PDB entry 8EIA | X-ray diffraction, 3.60 A resolution | chains A and B of the 3 polymer chains in the assembly

== Chain A ==
Molecule: Catenin beta-1
Source organism: Homo sapiens
UniProt: P35222 (CTNB1_HUMAN); residue numbers follow UniProt; this construct covers 134-665
Chain sequence (533 residues; each row starts with the number of its first residue):
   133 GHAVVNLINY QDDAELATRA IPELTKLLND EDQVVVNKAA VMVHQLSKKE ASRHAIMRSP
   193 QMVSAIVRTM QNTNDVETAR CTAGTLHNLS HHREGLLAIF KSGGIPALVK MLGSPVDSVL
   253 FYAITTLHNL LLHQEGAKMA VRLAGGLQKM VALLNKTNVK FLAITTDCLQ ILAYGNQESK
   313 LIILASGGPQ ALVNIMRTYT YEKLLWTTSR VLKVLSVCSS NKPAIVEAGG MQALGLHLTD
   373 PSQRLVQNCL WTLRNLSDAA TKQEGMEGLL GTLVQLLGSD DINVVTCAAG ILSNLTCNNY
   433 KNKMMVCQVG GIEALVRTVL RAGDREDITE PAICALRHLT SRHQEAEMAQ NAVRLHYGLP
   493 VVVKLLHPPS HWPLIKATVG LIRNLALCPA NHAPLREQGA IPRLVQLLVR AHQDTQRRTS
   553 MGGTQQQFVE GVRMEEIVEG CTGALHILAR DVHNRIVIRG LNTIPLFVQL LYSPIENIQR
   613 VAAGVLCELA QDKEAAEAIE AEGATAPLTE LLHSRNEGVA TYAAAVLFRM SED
Disordered / not traced: 133-148, 553-559
Differences from the reference sequence: expression tag (133)
Small-molecule neighbours: N,N'-(1,4-phenylene)diacetamide (WHL): Ala-656, Ala-657, Phe-660, Glu-664
UniProt features mapped onto this chain:
  - region: Leu-156 to Leu-178 (Interaction with BCL9)
  - modified residue: Tyr-142 (Phosphotyrosine), Ser-191 (Phosphoserine), Ser-246 (Phosphoserine), Tyr-331 (Phosphotyrosine), Tyr-333 (Phosphotyrosine), Ser-552 (Phosphoserine), Thr-556 (Microbial infection: Phosphothreonine), Cys-619 (S-nitrosocysteine)
  - natural variant: Lys-292 (K292N: Found in a patient with features of osteopathia striata cranial sclerosis; uncertain significance), Leu-388 (L388P: In NEDSDV)
  - mutagenesis: Tyr-142 (Y142E: No effect on interaction with BCL9 and BCL9L), Leu-156 (L156A: Abolishes interaction with BCL9 but no effect on interaction with CDH3; when associated with A-159), Leu-159 (L159A: No effect on interaction with BCL9 and CDH3. Abolishes interaction with BCL9 but no effect on interaction with CDH3; when associated with A-156), Leu-178 (L178A: No effect on interaction with BCL9 and CDH3), Phe-253 (F253A: Abolishes or strongly reduces AXIN2 binding), His-260 (H260A: Abolishes or strongly reduces AXIN1 and AXIN2 binding. Strongly reduces phosphorylation and degradation; when associated with A-386 and A-383), Lys-292 (K292A: Abolishes or strongly reduces AXIN1 and AXIN2 binding), Lys-312 (K312E: Abolishes TCF7L2 binding), Tyr-333 (Y333F: Abolished phosphorylation by SRC and interaction with isoform M2 of PKM (PKM2)), Lys-345 (K345A: Abolishes APC binding), Trp-383 (W383A: Abolishes APC binding. Strongly reduces phosphorylation and degradation; when associated with A-260 and A-386), Arg-386 (R386A: Strongly reduces APC binding. Strongly reduces phosphorylation and degradation; when associated with A-260 and A-383), 7 further mutagenesis entries in UniProt

== Chain B ==
Molecule: E3 ubiquitin-protein ligase Mdm2
Source organism: Homo sapiens
Notes: EC 2.3.2.27; fragment: P53 binding domain
UniProt: Q00987 (MDM2_HUMAN); residue numbers follow UniProt; this construct covers 17-111
Chain sequence (95 residues; row label = number of the first residue in the row):
    17 SQIPASEQET LVRPKPLLLK LLKSVGAQKD TYTMKEVLFY LGQYIMTKRL YDEKQQHIVY
    77 CSNDLLGDLF GVPSFSVKEH RKIYTMIYRN LVVVN
Disordered / not traced: 17-25, 111
UniProt features mapped onto this chain:
  - mutagenesis: Gly-58 (G58A: No effect on its ability to induce apoptosis)

== Chain A / chain B interface ==
Contacting residue pairs (15; chain A residue first):
  Arg-582(A) with Arg-97(B)
  Val-584(A) with Arg-97(B)
  Arg-587(A) with Arg-97(B)
  Cys-619(A) with His-96(B)
  Gln-623(A) with Glu-95(B); His-96(B)
  Ala-657(A) with Lys-94(B), hydrogen bond (backbone-side chain)
  Phe-660(A) with His-73(B); Val-93(B), hydrophobic; Lys-94(B)
  Glu-664(A) with Gln-71(B), hydrogen bond (backbone-side chain); His-73(B)
  Asp-665(A) with Gln-71(B), hydrogen bond; His-73(B), salt bridge; Ile-74(B)
Also at the interface, not in a pair above, chain A (11 interface residues in all): Ala-656, Arg-661

== Overview ==
Chain A and chain B form an interface of 11 and 8 residues respectively; the contacts include 3 hydrogen bonds
and 1 salt bridge. Polar contacts include Asp-665(A)/His-73(B), Ala-657(A)/Lys-94(B) and Glu-664(A)/Gln-71(B).
Bound to chain A: N,N'-(1,4-phenylene)diacetamide.
Chain A is Catenin beta-1 and chain B is E3 ubiquitin-protein ligase Mdm2, both from Homo sapiens; the
structure, Crystal structure of beta-catenin and the MDM2 p53-binding domain in complex with H333, a Helicon
Polypeptide, was determined by X-ray diffraction together with 8EHZ, 8EI0, 8EI1, 8EI2, 8EI3, 8EI5 and 6
further entries from the same study.
